9FNF - chain A; structure by X-ray diffraction, 1.33 A resolution.

[Chain A]
Protein: Glycoside hydrolase family 71
Organism: Aspergillus nidulans FGSC A4
Reference sequence: G5EB58 (G5EB58_EMENI); residues 22-431 here = UniProt positions 22-431
Amino-acid sequence (430 residues; numbered 2 to 431; the number before each row is that of its first residue):
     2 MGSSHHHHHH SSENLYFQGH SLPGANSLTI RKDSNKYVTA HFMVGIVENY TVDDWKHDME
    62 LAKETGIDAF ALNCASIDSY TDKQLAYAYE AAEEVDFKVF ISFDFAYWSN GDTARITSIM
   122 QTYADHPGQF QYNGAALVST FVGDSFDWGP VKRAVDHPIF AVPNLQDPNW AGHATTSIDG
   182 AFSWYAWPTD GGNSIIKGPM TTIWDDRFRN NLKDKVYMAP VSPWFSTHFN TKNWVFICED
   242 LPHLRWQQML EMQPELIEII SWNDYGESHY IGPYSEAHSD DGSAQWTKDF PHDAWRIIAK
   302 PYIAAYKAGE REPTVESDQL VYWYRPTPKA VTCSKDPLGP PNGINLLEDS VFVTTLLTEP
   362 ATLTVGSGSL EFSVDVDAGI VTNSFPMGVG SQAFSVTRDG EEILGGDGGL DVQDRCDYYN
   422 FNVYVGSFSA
Disordered / not traced: 2-31
Construct notes: initiating methionine (2); expression tag (3-21)
Disulfides: C334-C417
Bound ions: Na+: D337, L339
Reported in the primary citation:
  - mutagenesis - D265A, E268A: decreased catalytic activity
  - catalytic residues: E268 (proposed by the authors, not directly observed)

[Overview]
D337 and L339 form the Na+ site. From the paper: the catalytic residue E268; D265A and E268A reduce catalytic
activity.
Chain A is Glycoside hydrolase family 71 (Aspergillus nidulans FGSC A4); the structure, The glycoside
hydrolase family 71 (GH71) member AnGH71C from Aspergillus nidulans, was determined by X-ray diffraction
together with 9FNG and 9FNH from the same study.
